PDB entry 9EY9 | X-ray diffraction, 3.10 A resolution | chains V and W of the 28 polymer chains in the assembly

== Chain V ==
Protein: proteasome endopeptidase complex
Source organism: Saccharomyces cerevisiae
Notes: EC 3.4.25.1
Reference sequence: A0A6A5Q449 (A0A6A5Q449_YEASX); residues 2-232 here correspond to UniProt positions 31-261 (UniProt number = residue number + 29)
Amino-acid sequence (231 residues; row label = number of the first residue in the row):
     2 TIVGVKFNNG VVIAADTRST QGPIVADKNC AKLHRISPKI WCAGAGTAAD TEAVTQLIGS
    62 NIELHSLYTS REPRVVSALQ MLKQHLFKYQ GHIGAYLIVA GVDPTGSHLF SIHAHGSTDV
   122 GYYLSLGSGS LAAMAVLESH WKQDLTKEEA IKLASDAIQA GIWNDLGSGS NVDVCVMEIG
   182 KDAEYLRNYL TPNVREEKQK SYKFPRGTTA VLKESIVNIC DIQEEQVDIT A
Disordered / not traced: 223-232
Glycans and other covalent adducts: sybactin derivative (A1H71) linked to Thr2
Ion coordination: Mg2+: Ile163, Asp166 (shared with 1 residue of chain L)
Residues lining bound ligands: sybactin derivative (A1H71): Ile3, Asp17, Arg19, Ser20, Thr21, Gln22, Cys31, Lys33, Gly45, Ala46, Gly47, Thr48, Ala49, Thr52, Leu127, Gly128, Ser129, Gly130, Asp166, Gly168, Ser169

== Chain W ==
Protein: Proteasome subunit beta type-3
Source organism: Saccharomyces cerevisiae
Reference sequence: P25451 (PSB3_YEAST); residues 0-204 here correspond to UniProt positions 1-205 (UniProt number = residue number + 1)
Amino-acid sequence (205 residues; row label = number of the first residue in the row; numbering starts at 0):
     0 MSDPSSINGG IVVAMTGKDC VAIACDLRLG SQSLGVSNKF EKIFHYGHVF LGITGLATDV
    60 TTLNEMFRYK TNLYKLKEER AIEPETFTQL VSSSLYERRF GPYFVGPVVA GINSKSGKPF
   120 IAGFDLIGCI DEAKDFIVSG TASDQLFGMC ESLYEPNLEP EDLFETISQA LLNAADRDAL
   180 SGWGAVVYII KKDEVVKRYL KMRQD
Disordered / not traced: 0
Ion coordination: Mg2+: Asp204 (shared with 3 residues of chain K)
Residues lining bound ligands: sybactin derivative (A1H71): Asp124, Leu125, Cys128
Curated features (UniProtKB/Swiss-Prot):
  - modified residue: Ser30 (Phosphoserine)
  - cross-link: Lys69 (Glycyl lysine isopeptide (Lys-Gly) (interchain with G-Cter in ubiquitin))

== How chain V and chain W interact ==
Residue-residue contacts (59; chain V residue first):
  Ile25(V) - Asp143(W)
  Ile25(V) - Phe146(W)  hydrophobic
  Ala27(V) - Asp130(W)
  Asp28(V) - Asp130(W)
  Asp28(V) - Glu131(W)
  Lys29(V) - Glu150(W)  salt bridge
  Ala49(V) - Cys128(W)  hydrophobic
  Ala50(V) - Tyr95(W)
  Ala50(V) - Ile126(W)  hydrophobic
  Ala50(V) - Cys128(W)
  Asp51(V) - Tyr95(W)  hydrogen bond
  Asp51(V) - Arg98(W)  salt bridge
  Ala54(V) - Tyr95(W)
  Tyr90(V) - Phe99(W)  hydrophobic
  His93(V) - Arg98(W)  hydrogen bond (backbone-side chain)
  His93(V) - Phe99(W)
  Ile94(V) - Phe99(W)  hydrophobic
  Arg196(V) - Glu150(W)  salt bridge
  Lys199(V) - Glu150(W)  hydrogen bond (side chain-backbone)
  Lys199(V) - Ser151(W)  hydrogen bond (side chain-backbone)
  Lys199(V) - Tyr153(W)  hydrogen bond (side chain-backbone)
  Ser202(V) - Glu154(W)  hydrogen bond
  Tyr203(V) - Ser151(W)
  Tyr203(V) - Leu152(W)  hydrophobic
  Lys204(V) - Glu154(W)
  Phe205(V) - Leu152(W)  hydrophobic
  Phe205(V) - Gln168(W)
  Arg207(V) - Glu160(W)  salt bridge
  Arg207(V) - Asp161(W)  salt bridge
  Arg207(V) - Glu164(W)
  Gly208(V) - Glu164(W)  hydrogen bond (backbone-side chain)
  Thr209(V) - Glu164(W)
  Thr209(V) - Gln168(W)
  Thr210(V) - Glu164(W)  hydrogen bond
  Thr210(V) - Ser167(W)
  Thr210(V) - Gln168(W)  hydrogen bond
  Thr210(V) - Leu171(W)
  Thr210(V) - Leu199(W)
  Ala211(V) - Leu199(W)
  Ala211(V) - Lys200(W)  hydrogen bond (backbone-backbone)
  Val212(V) - Phe163(W)  hydrophobic
  Val212(V) - Tyr198(W)
  Leu213(V) - Tyr198(W)  hydrogen bond (backbone-backbone)
  Leu213(V) - Leu199(W)
  Leu213(V) - Lys200(W)
  Lys214(V) - Arg197(W)
  Lys214(V) - Tyr198(W)  hydrogen bond (backbone-backbone)
  Glu215(V) - Lys196(W)
  Glu215(V) - Arg197(W)  salt bridge
  Ser216(V) - Val195(W)
  Ser216(V) - Lys196(W)  hydrogen bond (backbone-backbone)
  Ile217(V) - Val194(W)
  Val218(V) - His44(W)
  Val218(V) - Tyr187(W)  hydrophobic
  Val218(V) - Val194(W)  hydrogen bond (backbone-backbone)
  Val218(V) - Lys196(W)
  Asn219(V) - His44(W)
  Ile220(V) - Gly46(W)
  Asp222(V) - Lys74(W)  salt bridge
Other interface residues (no listed pair), chain V (35 interface residues in all): Val26, Thr48, Pro206
Other interface residues (no listed pair), chain W (39 interface residues in all): His47, Phe49, Asp124, Leu157, Glu158, Thr165, Glu193

== In short ==
35 residues of chain V and 39 residues of chain W are in contact, with 14 hydrogen bonds and 7 salt bridges.
Among the polar pairs are Lys29(V)-Glu150(W), Asp51(V)-Arg98(W) and Arg196(V)-Glu150(W). Bound to chain W:
sybactin derivative. Covalently linked sybactin derivative: at Thr2(V).
Chain V is proteasome endopeptidase complex and chain W is Proteasome subunit beta type-3, both from
Saccharomyces cerevisiae; the structure, Yeast 20S proteasome in complex with a sybactin derivative (PheSyr),
was determined by X-ray diffraction.
